PDB entry 8BIK | X-ray diffraction, 2.50 A resolution | chains B and C of the 3 polymer chains in the assembly

Chain B:
Molecule: 5'-AMP-activated protein kinase subunit beta-1
Source organism: Homo sapiens
UniProtKB: Q9Y478 (AAKB1_HUMAN); residue numbers follow UniProt; this construct covers 1-270
Chain sequence (270 residues; row label = number of the first residue in the row):
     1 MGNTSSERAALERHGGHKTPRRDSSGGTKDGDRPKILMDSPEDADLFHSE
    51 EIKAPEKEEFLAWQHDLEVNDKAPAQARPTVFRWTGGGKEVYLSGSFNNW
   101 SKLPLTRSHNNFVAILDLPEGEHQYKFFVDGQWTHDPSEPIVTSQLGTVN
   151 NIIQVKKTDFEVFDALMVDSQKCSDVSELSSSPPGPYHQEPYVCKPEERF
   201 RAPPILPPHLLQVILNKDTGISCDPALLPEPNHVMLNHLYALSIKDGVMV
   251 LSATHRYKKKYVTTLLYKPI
Not modelled in the structure: 1-76, 181-185, 194-201
Modified positions: Ser108 (phosphoserine; SEP)
Ligand contacts: QTN ((3R,3AR,6R,6AR)-6-[[6-chloranyl-5-[4-[4-[[dimethyl(oxidanyl)-$l4-sulfanyl]amino]phenyl]phenyl]-3H-imidazo[4,5-b]pyridin-2-yl]oxy]-2,3,3A,5,6,6A-hexahydrofuro[3,2-b]furan-3-ol): Val81, Arg83, Thr106, Arg107, Ser108, Asn111, Val113, Ile115
UniProt features mapped onto this chain:
  - modified residue: Thr4 (Phosphothreonine), Ser5 (Phosphoserine), Ser6 (Phosphoserine), Thr19 (Phosphothreonine), Ser24 (Phosphoserine), Ser25 (Phosphoserine), Ser40 (Phosphoserine), Ser96 (Phosphoserine), Ser101 (Phosphoserine), Ser108 (Phosphoserine), Thr148 (Phosphothreonine), Ser182 (Phosphoserine)
  - lipidation: Gly2 (N-myristoyl glycine)
  - mutagenesis: Gly2 (G2A: Abolishes myristoylation and AMP-enhanced phosphorylation of PRKAA1 or PRKAA2)
Reported in the primary citation:
  - post-translational modification sites: Ser108

Chain C:
Molecule: 5'-AMP-activated protein kinase subunit gamma-1
Source organism: Homo sapiens
UniProtKB: P54619 (AAKG1_HUMAN); residue numbers follow UniProt; this construct covers 1-331
Chain sequence (331 residues; row label = number of the first residue in the row):
     1 METVISSDSSPAVENEHPQETPESNNSVYTSFMKSHRCYDLIPTSSKLVV
    51 FDTSLQVKKAFFALVTNGVRAAPLWDSKKQSFVGMLTITDFINILHRYYK
   101 SALVQIYELEEHKIETWREVYLQDSFKPLVCISPNASLFDAVSSLIRNKI
   151 HRLPVIDPESGNTLYILTHKRILKFLKLFITEFPKPEFMSKSLEELQIGT
   201 YANIAMVRTTTPVYVALGIFVQHRVSALPVVDEKGRVVDIYSKFDVINLA
   251 AEKTYNNLDVSVTKALQHRSHYFEGVLKCYLHETLETIINRLVEAEVHRL
   301 VVVDENDVVKGIVSLSDILQALVLTGGEKKP
Not modelled in the structure: 1-24, 325-331
Ligand contacts:
  - adenosine monophosphate (AMP), molecule 1: Arg70, Lys170, Ile240, Ser242, Phe244, Asp245, Arg269, Phe273, Gly275, Val276, Leu277, Val297, His298, Arg299, Leu300
  - adenosine monophosphate (AMP), molecule 2: His151, Gly199, Thr200, Asn203, Ile204, Ala205, Arg224, Val225, Ser226, Ala227, Leu228, Pro229, His298, Ile312, Ser314, Ser316, Asp317
UniProt features mapped onto this chain:
  - motif: Leu138 to Glu159 (AMPK pseudosubstrate)
  - binding site (ADP): Arg70, Met85 to Asp90, Val130, His151, Arg152, Lys170, Ser242 to Asp245, Arg269, Leu277, His298, Arg299
  - binding site (AMP): Arg70, Met85 to Asp90, Val130, His151, Arg152, Lys170, Thr200, Ala205, Ser226, Ala227, Ser242 to Asp245, Arg269, Leu277, His298, Arg299, Ser314 to Asp317
  - binding site (ATP): Arg70, Met85 to Asp90, Val130, His151, Arg152, Lys170, Ser242 to Asp245, Arg269, Leu277, His298, Arg299
  - modified residue: Ser261 (Phosphoserine), Thr263 (Phosphothreonine), Ser270 (Phosphoserine)
  - mutagenesis: Asp90 (D90A: Reduced AMP-activation of phosphorylation of PRKAA1 or PRKAA2. Reduced ADP activation of phosphorylation of PRKAA1 or PRKAA2), Asp245 (D245A: Reduced AMP-activation of phosphorylation of PRKAA1 or PRKAA2. Reduced ADP activation of phosphorylation of PRKAA1 or PRKAA2), Asp317 (D317A: Reduced AMP-activation of phosphorylation of PRKAA1 or PRKAA2. Does not affect ADP activation of phosphorylation of PRKAA1 or PRKAA2)

Chain B / chain C interface:
Pairs across the interface - 51 pairs, chain B then chain C:
  Leu215(B) with Lys47(C)
  Pro225(B) with Lys47(C); Gly68(C)
  Ala226(B) with Ser46(C); Lys47(C), hydrogen bond (backbone-backbone)
  Leu227(B) with Pro43(C), hydrophobic; Ser45(C)
  Leu228(B) with Ser45(C), hydrogen bond (backbone-backbone); Ser46(C); Lys47(C)
  Pro229(B) with Ser45(C), hydrogen bond (backbone-side chain)
  Pro231(B) with Ser45(C)
  Asp246(B) with Lys59(C)
  Val248(B) with Leu55(C), hydrophobic
  Tyr257(B) with Tyr39(C), hydrophobic; Pro134(C); Asp157(C); Leu164(C), hydrophobic
  Lys258(B) with Tyr39(C); Asn135(C), hydrogen bond
  Lys259(B) with Tyr39(C), hydrogen bond (backbone-side chain)
  Lys260(B) with Tyr39(C), hydrogen bond (side chain-backbone); Asp40(C); Ile42(C), hydrogen bond (side chain-backbone); Pro43(C); Thr44(C)
  Tyr261(B) with Thr44(C), hydrogen bond (backbone-backbone); Ser45(C); Ser46(C), hydrogen bond (backbone-backbone)
  Val262(B) with Ser46(C); Leu164(C)
  Thr263(B) with Ser46(C), hydrogen bond (backbone-backbone); Lys47(C); Leu48(C), hydrogen bond (backbone-backbone)
  Thr264(B) with Leu48(C); Val50(C)
  Leu265(B) with Lys47(C); Leu48(C), hydrogen bond (backbone-backbone); Val49(C); Val50(C), hydrogen bond (backbone-backbone); Asn67(C)
  Leu266(B) with Val50(C)
  Tyr267(B) with Val49(C), hydrophobic; Val50(C), hydrogen bond (backbone-backbone); Phe51(C), hydrophobic; Asp52(C), hydrogen bond (backbone-backbone); Ala63(C); Asn67(C), hydrogen bond
  Lys268(B) with Ser77(C)
  Pro269(B) with Ser54(C); Leu55(C), hydrophobic
Interface residues without a listed pair, chain B (25 interface residues in all): Ile214, Ser222, Glu230
Interface residues without a listed pair, chain C (27 interface residues in all): Thr66, Thr163, Glu296

Overview:
25 residues of chain B face 27 of chain C across their interface, with 16 hydrogen bonds. Polar contacts
include Pro229(B)-Ser45(C), Lys258(B)-Asn135(C) and Lys259(B)-Tyr39(C). Bound to chain B: compound QTN. Chain
C binds adenosine monophosphate. The paper reports a modification site at Ser108(B).
Chain B is 5'-AMP-activated protein kinase subunit beta-1 and chain C is 5'-AMP-activated protein kinase
subunit gamma-1, both from Homo sapiens; the structure, Crystal structure of human AMPK heterotrimer in
complex with allosteric activator C455, was determined by X-ray diffraction.
